Entry 3DYS (X-ray diffraction, 2.30 A resolution); this record covers chains A and B.

== Chain A (and B) ==
Molecule: High affinity cGMP-specific 3', 5'-cyclic phosphodiesterase 9A
From: Homo sapiens
Notes: EC 3.1.4.35; fragment: Catalytic domain; chain B of this document is another copy of the same molecule, construct and numbering; everything in this record applies to it too
UniProt: O76083 (PDE9A_HUMAN); residues 182-506 here correspond to UniProt positions 242-566 (UniProt number = residue number + 60)
Chain sequence (329 residues; numbered 178 to 506; the number before each row is that of its first residue):
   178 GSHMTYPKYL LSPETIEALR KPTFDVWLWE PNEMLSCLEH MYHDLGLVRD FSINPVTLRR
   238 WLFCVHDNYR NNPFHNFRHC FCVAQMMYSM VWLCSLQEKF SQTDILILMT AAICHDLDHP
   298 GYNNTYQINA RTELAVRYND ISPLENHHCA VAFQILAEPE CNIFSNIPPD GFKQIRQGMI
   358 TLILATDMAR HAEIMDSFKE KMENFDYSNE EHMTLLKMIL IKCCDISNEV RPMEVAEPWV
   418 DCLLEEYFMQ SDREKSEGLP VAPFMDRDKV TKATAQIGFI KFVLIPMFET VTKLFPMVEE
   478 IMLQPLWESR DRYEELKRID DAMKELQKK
Unresolved in the structure: 178-181, 506 (chain B: 506)
Construct notes: expression tag (178-181)
Metal / ion sites: Mn2+: Asp293, Asp402 (together with guanosine-5'-monophosphate); Mg2+: Asp293 (together with guanosine-5'-monophosphate)
Residues lining bound ligands: guanosine-5'-monophosphate (5GP): Phe251, His252, His256, His292, Asp293, His296, Thr363, Met365, Asp402, Ile403, Glu406, Leu420, Tyr424, Ala452, Gln453, Phe456
Curated features (UniProtKB/Swiss-Prot):
  - active site: His252 (Proton donor)
  - binding site (3',5'-cyclic GMP): His252 to His256, Asp293, Asp402, Tyr424, Ala452, Gln453
  - binding site (Zn(2+)): His256, His292, Asp293, Asp402
  - binding site (Mg(2+)): Asp293
  - modified residue: Ser319 (Phosphoserine)
What the authors report for this chain:
  - binding site for guanosine-5'-monophosphate: His252, Leu420, Gln453, Phe456
  - Mn2+ coordination: His256, His292, Asp293, Asp402
  - Mg2+ coordination: Asp293
  - catalytic residues: His252
  - catalytic residues: Glu423 (proposed by the authors, not directly observed)
  - mutagenesis - H252A: abolished catalytic activity
  - mutagenesis - H296A: decreased catalytic activity
  - specificity-determining residues: Glu406 (proposed by the authors, not directly observed)

== Interface between chain A and chain B ==
Residue-residue contacts - 30 pairs, chain A then chain B:
  Arg308(A) - Phe349(B)
  Ala312(A) - Arg353(B)  hydrogen bond (backbone-side chain)
  Val313(A) - Ala327(B)
  Val313(A) - Gln331(B)
  Val313(A) - Arg353(B)
  Arg314(A) - Arg314(B)
  Arg314(A) - Tyr315(B)  hydrogen bond (backbone-side chain)
  Arg314(A) - Ala327(B)
  Tyr315(A) - Arg314(B)  hydrogen bond (side chain-backbone)
  Tyr315(A) - Tyr315(B)  hydrophobic
  Asn316(A) - Asn323(B)  hydrogen bond
  Asn316(A) - Cys326(B)  hydrogen bond
  Asn316(A) - Ala327(B)  hydrogen bond (side chain-backbone)
  Asn316(A) - Arg353(B)
  Asn316(A) - Ile357(B)
  Asp317(A) - Arg353(B)  salt bridge
  Ile318(A) - Leu361(B)  hydrophobic
  Asn323(A) - Asn316(B)  hydrogen bond (backbone-side chain)
  Cys326(A) - Asn316(B)
  Ala327(A) - Val313(B)
  Ala327(A) - Arg314(B)
  Ala327(A) - Asn316(B)  hydrogen bond (backbone-side chain)
  Gln331(A) - Val313(B)
  Phe349(A) - Arg308(B)
  Arg353(A) - Ala312(B)  hydrogen bond (side chain-backbone)
  Arg353(A) - Val313(B)
  Arg353(A) - Asn316(B)
  Arg353(A) - Asp317(B)  salt bridge
  Ile357(A) - Asn316(B)
  Leu361(A) - Ile318(B)  hydrophobic
Other interface residues (no listed pair), chain A (18 interface residues in all): Phe330, Pro346
Other interface residues (no listed pair), chain B (18 interface residues in all): Phe330, Pro346

== Overview ==
The chain A/chain B interface involves 18 residues from each chain; the contacts include 9 hydrogen bonds and
2 salt bridges. Polar pairs include Asp317(A)-Arg353(B), Ala312(A)-Arg353(B) and Arg314(A)-Tyr315(B). Chain A
binds guanosine-5'-monophosphate. From the paper: catalytic residues His252(A) and Glu423(A); H252A of chain A
abolishes catalytic activity.
Chain A and chain B are both High affinity cGMP-specific 3', 5'-cyclic phosphodiesterase 9A (Homo sapiens);
the structure, human phosphodiestrase-5'GMP complex (EP), produced by soaking with 20mM cGMP+20 mM MnCl2+20 mM
MgCl2 for 2 ..., was determined by X-ray diffraction, deposited together with 3DY8, 3DYL, 3DYN and 3DYQ.
